Entry 9QWP (electron microscopy, 3.80 A resolution); this record covers chains C and D of the 4 polymer chains in the assembly.

[Chain C]
Protein: Ral GTPase-activating protein subunit beta
Source organism: Homo sapiens
Reference sequence: Q86X10 (RLGPB_HUMAN); residue numbers follow UniProt; this construct covers 1-1494
Chain sequence (1528 residues; row label = number of the first residue in the row; numbers below 1 keep their minus sign (Met-33 is residue -33)):
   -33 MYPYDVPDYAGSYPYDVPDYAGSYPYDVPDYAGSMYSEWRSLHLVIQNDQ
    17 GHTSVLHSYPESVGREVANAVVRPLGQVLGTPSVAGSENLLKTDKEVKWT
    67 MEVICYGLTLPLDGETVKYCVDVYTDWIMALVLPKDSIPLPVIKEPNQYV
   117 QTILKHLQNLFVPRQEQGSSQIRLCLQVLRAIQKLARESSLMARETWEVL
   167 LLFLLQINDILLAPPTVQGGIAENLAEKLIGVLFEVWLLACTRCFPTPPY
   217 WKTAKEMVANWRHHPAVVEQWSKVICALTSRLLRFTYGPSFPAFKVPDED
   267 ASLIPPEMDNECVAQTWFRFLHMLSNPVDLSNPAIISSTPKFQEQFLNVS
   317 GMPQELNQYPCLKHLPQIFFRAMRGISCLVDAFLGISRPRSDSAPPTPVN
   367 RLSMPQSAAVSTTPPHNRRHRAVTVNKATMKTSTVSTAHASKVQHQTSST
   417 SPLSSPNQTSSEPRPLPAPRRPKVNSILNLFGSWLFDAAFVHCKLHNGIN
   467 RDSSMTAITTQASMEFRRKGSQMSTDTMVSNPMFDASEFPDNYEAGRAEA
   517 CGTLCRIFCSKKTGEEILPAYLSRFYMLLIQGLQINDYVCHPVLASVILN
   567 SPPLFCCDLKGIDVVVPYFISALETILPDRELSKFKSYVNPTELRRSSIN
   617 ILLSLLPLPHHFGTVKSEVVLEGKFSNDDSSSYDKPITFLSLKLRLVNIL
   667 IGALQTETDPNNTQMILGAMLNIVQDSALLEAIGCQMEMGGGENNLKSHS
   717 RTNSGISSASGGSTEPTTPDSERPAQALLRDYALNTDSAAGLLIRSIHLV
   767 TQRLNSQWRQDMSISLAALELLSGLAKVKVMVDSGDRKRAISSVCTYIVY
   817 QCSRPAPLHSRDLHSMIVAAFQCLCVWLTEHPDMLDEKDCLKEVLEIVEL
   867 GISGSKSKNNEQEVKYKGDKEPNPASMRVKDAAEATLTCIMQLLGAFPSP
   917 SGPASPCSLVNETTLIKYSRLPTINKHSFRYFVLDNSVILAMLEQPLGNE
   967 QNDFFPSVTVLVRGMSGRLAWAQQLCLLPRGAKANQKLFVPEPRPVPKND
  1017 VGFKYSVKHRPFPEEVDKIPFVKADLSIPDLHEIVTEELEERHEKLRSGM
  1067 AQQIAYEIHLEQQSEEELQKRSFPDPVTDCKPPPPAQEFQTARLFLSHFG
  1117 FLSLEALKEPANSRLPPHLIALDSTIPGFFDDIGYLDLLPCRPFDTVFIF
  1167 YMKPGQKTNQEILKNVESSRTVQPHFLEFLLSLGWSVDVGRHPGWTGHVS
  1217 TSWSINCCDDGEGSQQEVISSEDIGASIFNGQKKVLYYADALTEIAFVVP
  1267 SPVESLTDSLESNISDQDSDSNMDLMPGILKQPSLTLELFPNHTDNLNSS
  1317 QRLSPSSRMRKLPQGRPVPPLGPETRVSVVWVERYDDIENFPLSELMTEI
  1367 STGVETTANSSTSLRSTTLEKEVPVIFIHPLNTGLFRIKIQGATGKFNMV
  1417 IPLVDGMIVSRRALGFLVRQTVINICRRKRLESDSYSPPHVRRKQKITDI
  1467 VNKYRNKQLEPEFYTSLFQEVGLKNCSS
Unresolved in the structure: -33 to 15, 359-426, 460-501, 700-754, 794-1161, 1203-1239, 1265-1342, 1366-1383, 1449-1494
Cystine bridges: Cys517-Cys521
Construct notes: initiating methionine (-33); expression tag (-32 to 0)
UniProt features mapped onto this chain:
  - modified residue: Ser359 (Phosphoserine), Thr363 (Phosphothreonine), Thr379 (Phosphothreonine), Ser421 (Phosphoserine), Ser720 (Phosphoserine), Thr734 (Phosphothreonine), Ser1285 (Phosphoserine)
From the paper describing this entry:
  - mutagenesis - V29E/V33Q/V37E/W65R: unchanged catalytic activity
  - mutagenesis - V29E/V33Q/V37E/W65R: abolished signaling

[Chain D]
Protein: Ral GTPase-activating protein subunit alpha-2
Source organism: Homo sapiens
Reference sequence: Q2PPJ7 (RGPA2_HUMAN); residues 2-1873 here = UniProt positions 2-1873
Chain sequence (1899 residues; row label = number of the first residue in the row; numbers below 1 keep their minus sign (Met-25 is residue -25)):
   -25 MDYKDHDGDYKDHDIDYKDDDDKLAAAFSRRSHGDVKKSTQKVLDPKKDV
    25 LTRLKHLRALLDNVDANDLKQFFETNYSQIYFIFYENFIALENSLKLKGN
    75 NKSQREELDSILFLFEKILQFLPERIFFRWHYQSIGSTLKKLLHTGNSIK
   125 IRCEGIRLFLLWLQALQTNCAEEQVLIFACLVPGFPAVMSSRGPCTLETL
   175 INPSPSVADVKIYPEEITPLLPAISGEKIAEDQTCFFLQILLKYMVIQAA
   225 SLEWKNKENQDTGFKFLFTLFRKYYLPHLFPSFTKLTNIYKPVLDIPHLR
   275 PKPVYITTTRDNENIYSTKIPYMAARVVFIKWIVTFFLEKKYLTATQNTK
   325 NGVDVLPKIIQTVGGGAVQERAPELDGGGPTEQDKSHSNSSTLSDRRLSN
   375 SSLCSIEEEHRMVYEMVQRILLSTRGYVNFVNEVFHQAFLLPSCEIAVTR
   425 KVVQVYRKWILQDKPVFMEEPDRKDVAQEDAEKLGFSETDSKEASSESSG
   475 HKRSSSWGRTYSFTSAMSRGCVTEEENTNVKAGVQALLQVFLTNSANIFL
   525 LEPCAEVPVLLKEQVDACKAVLIIFRRMIMELTMNKKTWEQMLQILLRIT
   575 EAVMQKPKDKQIKDLFAQSLAGLLFRTLMVAWIRANLCVYISRELWDDFL
   625 GVLSSLTEWEELINEWANIMDSLTAVLARTVYGVEMTNLPLDKLSEQKEK
   675 KQRGKGCVLDPQKGTTVGRSFSLSWRSHPDVTEPMRFRSATTSGAPGVEK
   725 ARNIVRQKATEVEECQQSENAPAAGSGHLTVGQQQQVLRSSSTSDIPEPL
   775 CSDSSQGQKAENTQNSSSSEPQPIQENKGHVKREHEGITILVRRSSSPAE
   825 LDLKDDLQQTQGKCRERQKSESTNSDTTLGCTNEAELSMGPWQTCEEDPE
   875 LNTPTDVVADADARHWLQLSPTDASNLTDSSECLTDDCSIIAGGSLTGWH
   925 PDSAAVLWRRVLGILGDVNNIQSPKIHARVFCYLYELWYKLAKIRDNLAI
   975 SLDNQSSPSPPVLIPPLRMFASWLFKAATLPNEYKEGKLQAYRLICAMMT
  1025 RRQDVLPNSDFLVHFYLVMHLGLTSEDQDILNTIIRHCPPRFFSLGFPGF
  1075 SMLVGDFITAAARVLSTDILTAPRSEAVTVLGSLVCFPNTYQEIPLLQSV
  1125 PEVNEAITGTEDVKHYLINILLKNATEEPNEYARCIAVCSLGVWICEELA
  1175 QCTSHPQVKEAINVIGVTLKFPNKIVAQVACDVLQLLVSYWEKLQMFETS
  1225 LPRKMAEILVATVAFLLPSAEYSSVETDKKFIVSLLLCLLDWCMALPVSV
  1275 LLHPVSTAVLEEQHSARAPLLDYIYRVLHCCVCGSSTYTQQSHYILTLAD
  1325 LSSTDYDPFLPLANVKSSEPVQYHSSAELGNLLTVEEEKKRRSLELIPLT
  1375 ARMVMAHLVNHLGHYPLSGGPAILHSLVSENHDNAHVEGSELSFEVFRSP
  1425 NLQLFVFNDSTLISYLQTPTEGPVGGSPVGSLSDVRVIVRDISGKYSWDG
  1475 KVLYGPLEGCLAPNGRNPSFLISSWHRDTFGPQKDSSQVEEGDDVLDKLL
  1525 ENIGHTSPECLLPSQLNLNEPSLTPCGMNYDQEKEIIEVILRQNAQEDEY
  1575 IQSHNFDSAMKVTSQGQPSPVEPRGPFYFCRLLLDDLGMNSWDRRKNFHL
  1625 LKKNSKLLRELKNLDSRQCRETHKIAVFYIAEGQEDKCSILSNERGSQAY
  1675 EDFVAGLGWEVDLSTHCGFMGGLQRNGSTGQTAPYYATSTVEVIFHVSTR
  1725 MPSDSDDSLTKKLRHLGNDEVHIVWSEHSRDYRRGIIPTAFGDVSIIIYP
  1775 MKNHMFFIAITKKPEVPFFGPLFDGAIVSGKLLPSLVCATCINASRAVKC
  1825 LIPLYQSFYEERALYLEAIIQNHREVMTFEDFAAQVFSPSPSYSLSGTD
Unresolved in the structure: -25 to 1518, 1532-1547, 1584-1873
Construct notes: initiating methionine (-25); expression tag (-24 to 1)
From the paper describing this entry:
  - catalytic residues: Asn1742

[How chain C and chain D interact]
Contacting residue pairs (43; chain C residue first):
  Thr252(C) - Leu1520(D)
  Gln281(C) - Ser1531(D)  hydrogen bond
  Trp283(C) - Leu1524(D)  hydrophobic
  Pro438(C) - Asp1521(D)
  Lys439(C) - Asp1521(D)
  Ser442(C) - Asp1521(D)  hydrogen bond
  Phe452(C) - Pro1549(D)  hydrophobic
  Asp453(C) - Pro1549(D)
  Phe456(C) - Pro1549(D)  hydrophobic
  Pro535(C) - Ile1561(D)
  Ala536(C) - Glu1557(D)
  Ala536(C) - Ile1561(D)
  Ser539(C) - Glu1557(D)  hydrogen bond
  Ser539(C) - Ile1560(D)
  Arg540(C) - Thr1548(D)
  Arg540(C) - Pro1549(D)  hydrogen bond (side chain-backbone)
  Arg540(C) - Glu1557(D)  salt bridge
  Lys576(C) - Ile1564(D)
  Lys576(C) - Leu1565(D)
  Lys576(C) - Asn1568(D)
  Gly577(C) - Ile1564(D)
  Asp579(C) - Gln1567(D)
  Asp579(C) - Glu1571(D)
  His627(C) - Tyr1574(D)  hydrogen bond (backbone-side chain)
  His627(C) - His1578(D)  hydrogen bond (backbone-side chain)
  Phe628(C) - Tyr1574(D)
  Phe628(C) - His1578(D)
  Val631(C) - Tyr1574(D)  hydrophobic
  Val631(C) - His1578(D)
  Ser633(C) - Gln1567(D)  hydrogen bond
  Glu634(C) - Val1563(D)
  Glu634(C) - Arg1566(D)
  Glu634(C) - Gln1567(D)
  Glu634(C) - Gln1570(D)
  Val635(C) - Val1563(D)
  Val636(C) - Ile1560(D)  hydrophobic
  Val636(C) - Val1563(D)  hydrophobic
  Glu638(C) - Gln1556(D)
  Glu638(C) - Glu1559(D)
  Thr1399(C) - Ile1575(D)
  Arg1427(C) - Ala1583(D)  hydrogen bond (side chain-backbone)
  Arg1428(C) - Ser1582(D)  hydrogen bond (side chain-backbone)
  Arg1428(C) - Ala1583(D)
Interface residues without a listed pair, chain C (30 interface residues in all): Leu248, Val580, Asn1398
Interface residues without a listed pair, chain D (27 interface residues in all): Cys1550, Ser1577, Asp1581

[Summary]
30 residues of chain C and 27 residues of chain D are in contact; the contacts include 9 hydrogen bonds and 1
salt bridge. Among the polar pairs are Arg540(C)-Glu1557(D), Gln281(C)-Ser1531(D) and Ser442(C)-Asp1521(D).
The paper reports the catalytic residue Asn1742(D); V29E/V33Q/V37E/W65R of chain C abolish signaling.
Here chain C is Ral GTPase-activating protein subunit beta and chain D is Ral GTPase-activating protein
subunit alpha-2, both from Homo sapiens. Entry 9QWP (Structure of the human RalGAP2 complex) was determined by
electron microscopy.
